PDB entry 2P6A | X-ray diffraction, 3.40 A resolution | chains A and C of the 5 polymer chains in the assembly

# Chain A
Protein: Inhibin beta A chain
From: Homo sapiens
Reference sequence: P08476 (INHBA_HUMAN); residues 1-116 here correspond to UniProt positions 311-426 (UniProt number = residue number + 310)
Amino-acid sequence (116 residues; numbered 1 to 116; the number before each row is that of its first residue):
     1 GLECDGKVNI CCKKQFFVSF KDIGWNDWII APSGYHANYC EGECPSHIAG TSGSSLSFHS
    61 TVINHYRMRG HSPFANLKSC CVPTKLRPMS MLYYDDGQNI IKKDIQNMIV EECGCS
Cystine bridges: Cys11-Cys81, Cys40-Cys113, Cys44-Cys115

# Chain C
Protein: Follistatin
From: Homo sapiens
Reference sequence: P19883 (FST_HUMAN); residues 1-315 here correspond to UniProt positions 30-344 (UniProt number = residue number + 29)
Amino-acid sequence (315 residues; each row starts with the number of its first residue):
     1 GNCWLRQAKN GRCQVLYKTE LSKEECCSTG RLSTSWTEED VNDNTLFKWM IFNGGAPNCI
    61 PCKETCENVD CGPGKKCRMN KKNKPRCVCA PDCSNITWKG PVCGLDGKTY RNECALLKAR
   121 CKEQPELEVQ YQGRCKKTCR DVFCPGSSTC VVDQTNNAYC VTCNRICPEP ASSEQYLCGN
   181 DGVTYSSACH LRKATCLLGR SIGLAYEGKC IKAKSCEDIQ CTGGKKCLWD FKVGRGRCSL
   241 CDELCPDSKS DEPVCASDNA TYASECAMKE AACSSGVLLE VKHSGSCNSI SEDTEEEEED
   301 EDQDYSFPIS SILEW
Not modelled in the structure: 74-75, 96-98, 171, 248-249, 291-315
Cystine bridges: Cys3-Cys26, Cys13-Cys59, Cys27-Cys62, Cys66-Cys77, Cys71-Cys87, Cys89-Cys121, Cys93-Cys114, Cys103-Cys135, Cys139-Cys150, Cys144-Cys160, Cys163-Cys196, Cys167-Cys189, Cys178-Cys210, Cys216-Cys227, Cys241-Cys273, Cys245-Cys266
Swiss-Prot annotation at these positions:
  - glycosylation (N-linked (GlcNAc...) asparagine): Asn95, Asn259

# Interface between chain A and chain C
Residue-residue contacts (11):
  Trp25(A) - Asn44(C)
  Trp25(A) - Phe47(C)  hydrophobic
  Trp28(A) - Lys48(C)
  Tyr93(A) - Ile51(C)
  Tyr93(A) - Phe52(C)  hydrophobic
  Tyr94(A) - Phe52(C)
  Asp95(A) - Phe52(C)
  Asp96(A) - Trp49(C)
  Asp96(A) - Phe52(C)
  Lys103(A) - Ile51(C)
  Ile105(A) - Ile51(C)  hydrophobic
Other interface residues (no listed pair), chain C (7 interface residues in all): Thr45

# Summary
The interface between chain A and chain C involves 8 residues on one side and 7 on the other.
Here chain A is Inhibin beta A chain and chain C is Follistatin, both from Homo sapiens. Entry 2P6A (The
structure of the Activin:Follistatin 315 complex) was determined by X-ray diffraction.
